PDB entry 4Z2M | X-ray diffraction, 2.98 A resolution | chains B and H of the 5 polymer chains in the assembly

# Chain B
Molecule: FACT complex subunit SPT16
Organism: Homo sapiens
UniProt: Q9Y5B9 (SP16H_HUMAN); residues 644-930 here = UniProt positions 644-930
Sequence (287 residues; numbered 644 to 930; the number before each row is that of its first residue):
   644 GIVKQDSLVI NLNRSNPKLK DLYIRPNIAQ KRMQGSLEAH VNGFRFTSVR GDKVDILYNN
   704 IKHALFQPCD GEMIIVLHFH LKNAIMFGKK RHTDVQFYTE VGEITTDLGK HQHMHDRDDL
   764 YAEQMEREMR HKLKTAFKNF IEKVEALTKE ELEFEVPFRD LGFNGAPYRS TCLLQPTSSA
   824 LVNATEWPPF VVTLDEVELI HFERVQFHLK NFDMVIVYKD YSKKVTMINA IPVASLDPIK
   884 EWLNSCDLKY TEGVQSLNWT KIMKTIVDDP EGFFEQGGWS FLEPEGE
Disordered / not traced: 644-645, 751-760, 927-930
UniProt features mapped onto this chain:
  - modified residue: S650 (Phosphoserine), S658 (Phosphoserine), K732 (N6-acetyllysine), K786 (N6-acetyllysine), T903 (Phosphothreonine), K904 (N6-acetyllysine)
  - cross-link: K647 (Glycyl lysine isopeptide (Lys-Gly) (interchain with G-Cter in SUMO2))
  - natural variant: R734 (R734W: In NEDDFAC; uncertain significance)
Reported in the primary citation:
  - conformationally variable residues (side-chain flip): L852

# Chain H
Molecule: Histone H4
Organism: Homo sapiens
UniProt: P62805 (H4_HUMAN); residues 0-102 here correspond to UniProt positions 1-103 (UniProt number = residue number + 1)
Sequence (103 residues; row label = number of the first residue in the row; numbering starts at 0):
     0 MSGRGKGGKG LGKGGAKRHR KVLRDNIQGI TKPAIRRLAR RGGVKRISGL IYEETRGVLK
    60 VFLENVIRDA VTYTEHAKRK TVTAMDVVYA LKRQGRTLYG FGG
Disordered / not traced: 0-22, 94-102
UniProt features mapped onto this chain:
  - DNA-binding region: K16 to K20
  - modified residue: S1 (N-acetylserine), R3 (Asymmetric dimethylarginine), K5 (N6-(2-hydroxyisobutyryl)lysine), K8 (N6-(2-hydroxyisobutyryl)lysine), K12 (N6-(2-hydroxyisobutyryl)lysine), K16 (N6-(2-hydroxyisobutyryl)lysine), K20 (N6,N6,N6-trimethyllysine), K31 (N6-(2-hydroxyisobutyryl)lysine), K44 (N6-(2-hydroxyisobutyryl)lysine), S47 (Phosphoserine), Y51 (Phosphotyrosine), K59 (N6-(2-hydroxyisobutyryl)lysine), K77 (N6-(2-hydroxyisobutyryl)lysine), K79 (N6-(2-hydroxyisobutyryl)lysine), T80 (Phosphothreonine), Y88 (Phosphotyrosine), K91 (N6-(2-hydroxyisobutyryl)lysine)
  - cross-link (Glycyl lysine isopeptide (Lys-Gly)): K12 (interchain with G-Cter in SUMO2), K20 (interchain with G-Cter in SUMO2), K31 (interchain with G-Cter in SUMO2), K59 (interchain with G-Cter in SUMO2), K79 (interchain with G-Cter in SUMO2), K91 (interchain with G-Cter in SUMO2)

# Interface between chain B and chain H
Contacting residue pairs (17):
  G714(B) - L49(H)
  M716(B) - S47(H)
  M716(B) - G48(H)
  M716(B) - L49(H)
  E746(B) - G48(H)  hydrogen bond (backbone-backbone)
  I747(B) - R45(H)
  I747(B) - I46(H)
  T748(B) - R45(H)
  T748(B) - I46(H)  hydrogen bond (backbone-backbone)
  T749(B) - K44(H)
  T749(B) - R45(H)
  D750(B) - R39(H)
  D750(B) - V43(H)
  D750(B) - K44(H)  hydrogen bond (backbone-backbone)
  D761(B) - P32(H)
  D761(B) - R35(H)  salt bridge
  E766(B) - K31(H)  salt bridge
Also at the interface, not in a pair above, chain B (10 interface residues in all): E715
Also at the interface, not in a pair above, chain H (12 interface residues in all): Y51
Interface features reported in the paper:
  - interface residues, chain H: K44(H)

# Summary
10 residues of chain B and 12 residues of chain H are in contact; the contacts include 3 hydrogen bonds and 2
salt bridges. Polar contacts include D761(B)-R35(H), E766(B)-K31(H) and E746(B)-G48(H). UniProt lists a
DNA-binding region on chain H. From the paper: the interface residue K44(H); conformational variability at
L852(B).
Chain B is FACT complex subunit SPT16 and chain H is Histone H4, both from Homo sapiens; the structure,
Crystal structure of human SPT16 Mid-AID/H3-H4 tetramer FACT Histone complex, was determined by X-ray
diffraction (same publication as 4Z2N).
